Entry 3OIU (X-ray diffraction, 1.32 A resolution); this record covers chain A.

[Chain A]
Protein: GTPase HRas
From: Homo sapiens
UniProt: P01112 (RASH_HUMAN); residues 1-166 here = UniProt positions 1-166
Sequence (166 residues; numbered 1 to 166; the number before each row is that of its first residue):
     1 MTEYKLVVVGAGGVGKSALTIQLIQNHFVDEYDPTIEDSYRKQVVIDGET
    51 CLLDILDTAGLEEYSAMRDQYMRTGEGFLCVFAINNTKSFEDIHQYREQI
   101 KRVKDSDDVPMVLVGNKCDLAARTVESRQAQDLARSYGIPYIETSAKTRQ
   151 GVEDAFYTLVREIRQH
Differences from the reference sequence: engineered mutation Leu-61 (Gln in P01112)
Ion coordination: Ca2+ site 1: Glu-3, Glu-76; Mg2+: Ser-17, Thr-35 (together with GMP-PNP); Ca2+ site 2: Phe-28, Asp-30; Ca2+ site 3: Asp-107, Tyr-137 (together with acetate ion)
Ligand contacts: GMP-PNP (GNP; phosphoaminophosphonic acid-guanylate ester): Ala-11, Gly-12, Gly-13, Val-14, Gly-15, Lys-16, Ser-17, Ala-18, Phe-28, Val-29, Asp-30, Glu-31, Tyr-32, Asp-33, Pro-34, Thr-35, Thr-58, Ala-59, Gly-60, Leu-61, Asn-116, Lys-117, Asp-119, Leu-120, Ser-145, Ala-146, Lys-147
What the authors report for this chain:
  - allosteric site: Arg-68, Arg-97
  - conformationally variable residues (order/disorder transition, side-chain flip): Tyr-32, Glu-62, Glu-63, Tyr-64, Ser-65, Ala-66
  - contacts within the chain: Leu-61/Tyr-64
  - binding site for GMP-PNP: Tyr-32

[Summary]
Bound to chain A: GMP-PNP. Glu-3 and Glu-76 coordinate Ca2+ site 1. Ser-17 and Thr-35 coordinate Mg2+. The
paper reports a binding site for GMP-PNP at Tyr-32; an allosteric site at Arg-68 and Arg-97.
Chain A is GTPase HRas (Homo sapiens); the structure, H-RasQ61L with allosteric switch in the "on" state, was
determined by X-ray diffraction together with 3OIV and 3OIW from the same study.
